Entry 3WTP (X-ray diffraction, 2.67 A resolution); this record covers chains B and J of the 10 polymer chains in the assembly.

Chain B:
Molecule: Histone H4
From: Homo sapiens
UniProt: P62805 (H4_HUMAN); residues 0-102 here correspond to UniProt positions 1-103 (UniProt number = residue number + 1)
Chain sequence (106 residues; each row starts with the number of its first residue; numbers below 1 keep their minus sign (Gly-3 is residue -3)):
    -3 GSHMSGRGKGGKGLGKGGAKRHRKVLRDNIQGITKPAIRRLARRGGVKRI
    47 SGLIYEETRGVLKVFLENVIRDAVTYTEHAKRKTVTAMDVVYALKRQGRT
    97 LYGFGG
Not modelled in the structure: -3 to 24
Construct notes: expression tag (-3 to -1)
Swiss-Prot annotation at these positions:
  - DNA-binding region: Lys16 to Lys20
  - modified residue: Ser1 (N-acetylserine), Arg3 (Asymmetric dimethylarginine), Lys5 (N6-(2-hydroxyisobutyryl)lysine), Lys8 (N6-(2-hydroxyisobutyryl)lysine), Lys12 (N6-(2-hydroxyisobutyryl)lysine), Lys16 (N6-(2-hydroxyisobutyryl)lysine), Lys20 (N6,N6,N6-trimethyllysine), Lys31 (N6-(2-hydroxyisobutyryl)lysine), Lys44 (N6-(2-hydroxyisobutyryl)lysine), Ser47 (Phosphoserine), Tyr51 (Phosphotyrosine), Lys59 (N6-(2-hydroxyisobutyryl)lysine), Lys77 (N6-(2-hydroxyisobutyryl)lysine), Lys79 (N6-(2-hydroxyisobutyryl)lysine), Thr80 (Phosphothreonine), Tyr88 (Phosphotyrosine), Lys91 (N6-(2-hydroxyisobutyryl)lysine)
  - cross-link (Glycyl lysine isopeptide (Lys-Gly)): Lys12 (interchain with G-Cter in SUMO2), Lys20 (interchain with G-Cter in SUMO2), Lys31 (interchain with G-Cter in SUMO2), Lys59 (interchain with G-Cter in SUMO2), Lys79 (interchain with G-Cter in SUMO2), Lys91 (interchain with G-Cter in SUMO2)

Chain J:
Molecule: 146-nt DNA strand
Sequence (146 nucleotides; numbered 147 to 292; the number before each row is that of its first residue):
   147 ATCAATATCCACCTGCAGATTCTACCAAAAGTGTATTTGGAAACTGCTCC
   197 ATCAAAAGGCATGTTCAGCTGAATTCAGCTGAACATGCCTTTTGATGGAG
   247 CAGTTTCCAAATACACTTTTGGTAGAATCTGCAGGTGGATATTGAT

How chain B and chain J interact:
Pairs across the interface (11):
  Arg35(B) with DA228(J), salt bridge to the phosphate
  Arg45(B) with DG227(J), sugar contact; DA228(J), phosphate contact
  Ile46(B) with DG227(J), sugar contact; DA228(J), hydrogen bond to the phosphate
  Ser47(B) with DG227(J), phosphate contact
  Gly48(B) with DG227(J), hydrogen bond to the phosphate
  Arg78(B) with DA248(J), phosphate contact; DG249(J), phosphate contact
  Lys79(B) with DA248(J), hydrogen bond to the phosphate
  Thr80(B) with DA248(J), hydrogen bond to the phosphate
Other interface residues (no listed pair), chain B (11 interface residues in all): Arg39, Tyr51, Thr82
Other interface residues (no listed pair), chain J (6 interface residues in all): DA229, DC247

Overview:
The interface between chain B and chain J involves 11 residues on one side and 6 on the other, with 4 hydrogen
bonds and 1 salt bridge. Among the polar pairs are Ile46(B)-DA228(J), Gly48(B)-DG227(J) and Lys79(B)-DA248(J).
UniProt lists a DNA-binding region on chain B.
Here chain B is Histone H4 (Homo sapiens) and chain J is a 146-nt DNA strand. Entry 3WTP (Crystal Structure of
the heterotypic nucleosome containing human CENP-A and H3.3) was determined by X-ray diffraction.
